PDB entry 1R13 | X-ray diffraction, 2.10 A resolution | chain A

[Chain A]
Name: Pulmonary surfactant-associated protein A
From: Rattus norvegicus
Notes: fragment: CRD and neck domains
UniProt: P08427 (SFTPA_RAT); residues 81-228 here correspond to UniProt positions 101-248 (UniProt number = residue number + 20)
Chain sequence (148 residues; each row starts with the number of its first residue):
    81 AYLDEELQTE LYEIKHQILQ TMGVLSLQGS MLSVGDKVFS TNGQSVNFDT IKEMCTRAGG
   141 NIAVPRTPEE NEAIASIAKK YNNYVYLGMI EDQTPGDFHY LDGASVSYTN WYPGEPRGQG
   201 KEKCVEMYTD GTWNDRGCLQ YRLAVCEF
Disordered / not traced: 81-83
Disulfides: Cys135-Cys226, Cys204-Cys218
Construct notes: engineered mutation Ser187 (Asn207 in P08427)
Metal / ion sites: Ca2+: Glu195, Arg197, Asn214, Asp215
Curated features (UniProtKB/Swiss-Prot):
  - binding site (Ca(2+)): Glu195, Arg197, Asn214, Asp215

[In short]
The Ca2+ site is built by Glu195, Arg197, Asn214 and Asp215. Curated annotation (UniProt) lists 4 Ca2+-binding
residues.
Chain A is Pulmonary surfactant-associated protein A (Rattus norvegicus); the structure, Carbohydrate
recognition and neck domains of surfactant protein A (SP-A), was determined by X-ray diffraction, deposited
together with 1R14.
